5CGF - chains F and G of the 28 polymer chains in the assembly; structure by X-ray diffraction, 2.80 A resolution.

Chain F:
Protein: Probable proteasome subunit alpha type-7
From: Saccharomyces cerevisiae (strain ATCC 204508 / S288c)
Notes: EC 3.4.25.1
UniProtKB: P21242 (PSA7_YEAST); residues -3 to 284 here correspond to UniProt positions 1-288 (UniProt number = residue number + 4)
Amino-acid sequence (288 residues; row label = number of the first residue in the row; numbers below 1 keep their minus sign (Met-3 is residue -3)):
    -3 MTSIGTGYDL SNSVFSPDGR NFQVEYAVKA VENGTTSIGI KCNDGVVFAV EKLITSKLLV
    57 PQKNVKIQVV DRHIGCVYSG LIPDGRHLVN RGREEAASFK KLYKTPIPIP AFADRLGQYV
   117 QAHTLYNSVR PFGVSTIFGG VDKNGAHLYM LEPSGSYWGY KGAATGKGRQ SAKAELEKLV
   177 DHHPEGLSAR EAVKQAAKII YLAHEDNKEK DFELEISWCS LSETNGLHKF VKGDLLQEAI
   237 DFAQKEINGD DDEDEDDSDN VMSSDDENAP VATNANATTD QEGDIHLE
Disordered / not traced: -3 to 1, 245-284
Swiss-Prot annotation at these positions:
  - modified residue: Thr-2 (N-acetylthreonine)

Chain G:
Protein: Proteasome subunit alpha type-1
From: Saccharomyces cerevisiae (strain ATCC 204508 / S288c)
Notes: EC 3.4.25.1
UniProtKB: P21243 (PSA1_YEAST); residues -8 to 243 here correspond to UniProt positions 1-252 (UniProt number = residue number + 9)
Amino-acid sequence (252 residues; numbered -8 to 243; the number before each row is that of its first residue; numbers below 1 keep their minus sign (Met-8 is residue -8)):
    -8 MSGAAAASAA GYDRHITIFS PEGRLYQVEY AFKATNQTNI NSLAVRGKDC TVVISQKKVP
    52 DKLLDPTTVS YIFCISRTIG MVVNGPIPDA RNAALRAKAE AAEFRYKYGY DMPCDVLAKR
   112 MANLSQIYTQ RAYMRPLGVI LTFVSVDEEL GPSIYKTDPA GYYVGYKATA TGPKQQEITT
   172 NLENHFKKSK IDHINEESWE KVVEFAITHM IDALGTEFSK NDLEVGVATK DKFFTLSAEN
   232 IEERLVAIAE QD
Disordered / not traced: -8 to 1, 243
Bound ions: Mg2+: Thr8, Tyr119, Arg122, Met125

Chain F / chain G interface:
Pairs across the interface - 62 pairs, chain F then chain G:
  Thr2(F) - His6(G)
  Gly3(F) - His6(G)
  Tyr4(F) - Arg5(G)
  Tyr4(F) - His6(G)
  Tyr4(F) - Tyr21(G)
  Ser9(F) - Arg126(G)
  Val10(F) - His6(G)
  Val10(F) - Gln18(G)
  Phe11(F) - Gln18(G)  hydrogen bond (backbone-side chain)
  Phe11(F) - Tyr21(G)
  Phe11(F) - Ala22(G)  hydrophobic
  Phe11(F) - Ala25(G)  hydrophobic
  Phe11(F) - Arg126(G)
  Phe11(F) - Pro127(G)
  Ser12(F) - Tyr21(G)
  Pro13(F) - Tyr21(G)  hydrophobic
  Pro13(F) - Lys24(G)  hydrogen bond (backbone-side chain)
  Asp14(F) - Lys24(G)
  Gly15(F) - Tyr21(G)
  Gly15(F) - Ala25(G)
  Lys37(F) - Asp56(G)  salt bridge
  Asp110(F) - Arg82(G)
  Gln114(F) - Arg82(G)  hydrogen bond (side chain-backbone)
  Gln114(F) - Asn83(G)
  Gln114(F) - Leu86(G)
  Gln117(F) - Pro79(G)
  Gln117(F) - Asp80(G)
  Gln117(F) - Asn83(G)  hydrogen bond
  Gln117(F) - Arg126(G)
  Thr120(F) - Arg126(G)  hydrogen bond (backbone-side chain)
  Leu121(F) - Tyr124(G)
  Leu121(F) - Arg126(G)
  Tyr122(F) - Tyr124(G)
  Tyr122(F) - Met125(G)  hydrophobic
  Ser150(F) - Pro79(G)
  Gly151(F) - Pro79(G)
  Ser152(F) - Ile78(G)
  Ser152(F) - Pro79(G)
  Tyr153(F) - Arg82(G)  hydrogen bond (backbone-side chain)
  Trp154(F) - Leu55(G)  hydrophobic
  Trp154(F) - Thr59(G)
  Trp154(F) - Val60(G)  hydrophobic
  Trp154(F) - Ser61(G)
  Trp154(F) - Tyr62(G)
  Trp154(F) - Ile78(G)  hydrophobic
  Trp154(F) - Arg82(G)
  Gly155(F) - Leu55(G)
  Gly155(F) - Asp56(G)  hydrogen bond (backbone-backbone)
  Gly155(F) - Thr59(G)  hydrogen bond (backbone-side chain)
  Tyr156(F) - Leu54(G)
  Tyr156(F) - Leu55(G)  hydrophobic
  Tyr156(F) - Asp56(G)
  Lys157(F) - Lys53(G)
  Lys157(F) - Leu54(G)  hydrogen bond (backbone-backbone)
  Lys157(F) - Leu55(G)
  Gly158(F) - Leu54(G)  hydrogen bond (backbone-backbone)
  Lys169(F) - Leu54(G)
  Leu172(F) - Leu54(G)  hydrophobic
  Glu173(F) - Lys53(G)
  Glu173(F) - Leu54(G)
  Val176(F) - Leu54(G)  hydrophobic
  Asp177(F) - Lys53(G)  salt bridge
Interface residues without a listed pair, chain F (32 interface residues in all): Tyr145
Interface residues without a listed pair, chain G (29 interface residues in all): Asp52, Pro57, Leu128, Gly129

Overview:
32 residues of chain F and 29 residues of chain G are in contact; the contacts include 10 hydrogen bonds and 2
salt bridges. Polar pairs include Lys37(F)-Asp56(G), Asp177(F)-Lys53(G) and Phe11(F)-Gln18(G). The Mg2+ site
is built by Thr8(G), Tyr119(G), Arg122(G) and Met125(G).
Here chain F is Probable proteasome subunit alpha type-7 and chain G is Proteasome subunit alpha type-1, both
from Saccharomyces cerevisiae (strain ATCC 204508 / S288c). Entry 5CGF (Yeast 20S proteasome beta5-G48C
mutant) was determined by X-ray diffraction together with 5CGH, 5CGG and 5CGI from the same study.
